Entry 7PEM (electron microscopy, 3.10 A resolution); this record covers chains A and C.

== Chain A ==
Name: Probable phospholipid-transporting ATPase DRS2
From: Saccharomyces cerevisiae (strain ATCC 204508 / S288c)
Notes: EC 7.6.2.1
UniProtKB: P39524 (ATC3_YEAST); numbering as in UniProt (aligned over 1-1355)
Sequence (1355 residues; numbered 1 to 1355; the number before each row is that of its first residue):
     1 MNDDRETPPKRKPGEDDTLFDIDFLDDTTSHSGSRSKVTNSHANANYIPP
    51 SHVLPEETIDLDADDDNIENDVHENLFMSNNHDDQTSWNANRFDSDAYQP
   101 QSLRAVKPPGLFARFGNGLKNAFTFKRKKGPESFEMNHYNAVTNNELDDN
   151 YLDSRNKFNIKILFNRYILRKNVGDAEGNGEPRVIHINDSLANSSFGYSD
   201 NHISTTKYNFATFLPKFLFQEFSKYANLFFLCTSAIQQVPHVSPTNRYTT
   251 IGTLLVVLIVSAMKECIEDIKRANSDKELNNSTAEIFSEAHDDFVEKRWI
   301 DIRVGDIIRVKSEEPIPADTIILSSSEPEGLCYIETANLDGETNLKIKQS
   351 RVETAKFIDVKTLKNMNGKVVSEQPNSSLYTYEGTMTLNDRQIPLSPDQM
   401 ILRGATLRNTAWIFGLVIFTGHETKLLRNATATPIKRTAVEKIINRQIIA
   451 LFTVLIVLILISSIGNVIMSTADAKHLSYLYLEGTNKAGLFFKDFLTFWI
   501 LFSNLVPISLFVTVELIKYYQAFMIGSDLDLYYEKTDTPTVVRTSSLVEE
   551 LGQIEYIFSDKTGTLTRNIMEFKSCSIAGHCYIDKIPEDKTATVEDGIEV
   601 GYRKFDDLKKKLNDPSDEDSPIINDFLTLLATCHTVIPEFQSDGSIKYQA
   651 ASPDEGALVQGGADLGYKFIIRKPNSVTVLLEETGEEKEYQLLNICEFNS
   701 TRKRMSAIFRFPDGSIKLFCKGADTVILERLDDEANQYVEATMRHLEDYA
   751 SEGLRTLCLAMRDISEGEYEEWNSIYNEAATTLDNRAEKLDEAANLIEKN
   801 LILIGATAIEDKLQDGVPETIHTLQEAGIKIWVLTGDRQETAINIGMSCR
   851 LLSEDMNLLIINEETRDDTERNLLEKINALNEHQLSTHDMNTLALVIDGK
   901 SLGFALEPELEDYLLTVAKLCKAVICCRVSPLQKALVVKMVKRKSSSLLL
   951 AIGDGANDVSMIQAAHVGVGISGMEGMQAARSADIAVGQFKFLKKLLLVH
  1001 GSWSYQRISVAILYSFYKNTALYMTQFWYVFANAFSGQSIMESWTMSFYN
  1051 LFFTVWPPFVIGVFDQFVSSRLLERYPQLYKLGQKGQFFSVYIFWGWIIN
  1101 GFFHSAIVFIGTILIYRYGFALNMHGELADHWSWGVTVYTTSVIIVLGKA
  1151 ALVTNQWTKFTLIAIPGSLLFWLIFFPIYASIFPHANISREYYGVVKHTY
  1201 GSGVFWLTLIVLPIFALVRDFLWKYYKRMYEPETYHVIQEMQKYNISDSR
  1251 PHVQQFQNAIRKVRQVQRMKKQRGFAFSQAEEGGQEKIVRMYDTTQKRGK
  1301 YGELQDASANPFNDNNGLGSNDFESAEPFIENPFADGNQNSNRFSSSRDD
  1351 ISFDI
Disordered / not traced: 1-181, 1248-1355
Modified positions: D560 (aspartyl phosphate; PHD)
Bound ions: Mg2+: D560, T562, D954
Small-molecule neighbours:
  - Phosphatidylinositol-4-phosphate (2Y5; (2R)-1-{[(R)-hydroxy{[(1R,2R,3R,4R,5S,6R)-2,3,5,6-tetrahydroxy-4-(phosphonooxy)cyclohexyl]oxy}phosphoryl]oxy}-3-(octadecanoyloxy)propan-2-yl (5Z,8Z,11Z,14Z)-icosa-5,8,11,14-tetraenoate): W1028, G1096, I1099, N1100, F1103, A1106, I1110, K1149, N1155, R1219, D1220, W1223, K1224, K1227, Y1235, H1236
  - ATP (adenosine-5'-triphosphate): D654, E655, F698, S700, K703, R704, M705, K721, G722, A723, R755, T756, L757, R838, E840, R928
  - Q3G (O-[(R)-[(2S)-2-(hexadecanoyloxy)-3-(octadecanoyloxy)propoxy](hydroxy)phosphoryl]-D-serine): T249, T253, V256, N504, I508, S509, V512, T513, L516, Y1023, W1044, S1047, F1048, N1050, L1051, F1052, V1055, W1056, F1171, F1175, F1183
Curated features (UniProtKB/Swiss-Prot):
  - region: Q237, Q238 (Involved in phosphatidylserine substrate recognition)
  - active site: D560 (4-aspartylphosphate intermediate)
  - binding site (ATP): D560, K561, T562, E655, F698, S700, K703, K721, R755, T756, T835, G836, D837, R928, K934, N957, D958
  - binding site (Mg(2+)): D560, T562, D954, D958
  - binding site (a 1,2-diacyl-sn-glycero-3-phospho-(1D-myo-inositol 4-phosphate)): K1149, R1219, W1223, K1224, Y1235, H1236
  - site: I508 (Involved in the release of the transported lipid into the cytosolic leaflet)
  - modified residue: S102 (Phosphoserine)

== Chain C ==
Name: Cell division control protein 50
From: Saccharomyces cerevisiae (strain ATCC 204508 / S288c)
UniProtKB: P25656 (CDC50_YEAST); residues 1-391 here = UniProt positions 1-391
Sequence (391 residues; numbered 1 to 391; the number before each row is that of its first residue):
     1 MVSLFKRGKAPPLTKEGPTSKKPPNTAFRQQRLKAWQPILSPQSVLPLLI
    51 FVACIFTPIGIGLIVSATKVQDLTIDYSHCDTKASTTAFEDIPKKYIKYH
   101 FKSKVENKPQWRLTENENGEQSCELQFEIPNDIKKSIFIYYKITNFYQNH
   151 RRYVQSFDTKQILGEPIKKDDLDTSCSPIRSREDKIIYPCGLIANSMFND
   201 TFSQVLSGIDDTEDYNLTNKHISWSIDRHRFKTTKYNASDIVPPPNWMKK
   251 YPDGYTDENLPDIHTWEEFQVWMRTAAFPKFYKLTLKNESASLPKGKYQM
   301 NIELNYPISLFGGTKSFVLTTNGAIGGRNMSLGVLYLIVAGLCALFGIIF
   351 LVKLIFQPRAMGDHTYLNFDDEENEDYEDVHAENTTLREIL
Disordered / not traced: 1-17, 368-391
Disulfides: C80-C123, C176-C190
Covalent attachments: N-acetylglucosamine (NAG) linked to N199, N216

== Chain A / chain C interface ==
Contacting residue pairs (156):
  P244(A) - R151(C)
  H476(A) - L310(C)
  H476(A) - F311(C)
  L477(A) - Y147(C)  hydrophobic
  S478(A) - L310(C)
  Y479(A) - F146(C)  hydrophobic
  Y479(A) - Y147(C)  hydrogen bond (side chain-backbone)
  Y479(A) - L192(C)
  Y479(A) - L310(C)
  Y479(A) - F311(C)  hydrophobic
  L480(A) - H150(C)
  L480(A) - R152(C)  hydrogen bond (backbone-side chain)
  L480(A) - Y153(C)  hydrophobic
  L480(A) - L192(C)
  Y481(A) - R152(C)  hydrogen bond (backbone-side chain)
  Y481(A) - P178(C)  hydrophobic
  Y481(A) - L192(C)  hydrophobic
  Y481(A) - N195(C)
  Y481(A) - N246(C)
  L482(A) - R152(C)
  E483(A) - R152(C)  salt bridge
  Y520(A) - F28(C)
  F523(A) - R29(C)
  M524(A) - F28(C)
  S527(A) - P23(C)
  S527(A) - R29(C)
  S527(A) - Q30(C)  hydrogen bond (backbone-side chain)
  D528(A) - Q30(C)
  L529(A) - P23(C)
  L529(A) - N25(C)
  L529(A) - Q30(C)  hydrogen bond (backbone-side chain)
  Y532(A) - K21(C)
  Y532(A) - K22(C)
  D537(A) - S20(C)
  D537(A) - K21(C)
  P539(A) - K21(C)
  H1000(A) - Q31(C)
  R1007(A) - Q31(C)  hydrogen bond
  Y1029(A) - N149(C)  hydrogen bond
  Y1029(A) - A277(C)  hydrogen bond (side chain-backbone)
  A1032(A) - Y147(C)
  A1032(A) - N149(C)  hydrogen bond (backbone-side chain)
  A1032(A) - P279(C)
  N1033(A) - Y147(C)
  N1033(A) - N149(C)
  N1033(A) - H150(C)
  A1034(A) - Y147(C)
  A1034(A) - H150(C)
  S1036(A) - H150(C)
  S1036(A) - R151(C)  hydrogen bond (side chain-backbone)
  Q1038(A) - N149(C)
  Q1038(A) - R151(C)
  Q1038(A) - V154(C)
  F1064(A) - F28(C)  hydrophobic
  Y1076(A) - L367(C)  hydrophobic
  Q1078(A) - L367(C)
  L1079(A) - L367(C)  hydrophobic
  I1113(A) - F278(C)  hydrophobic
  L1114(A) - N329(C)  hydrogen bond (backbone-side chain)
  L1114(A) - S331(C)
  I1115(A) - N329(C)  hydrogen bond (backbone-side chain)
  I1115(A) - L332(C)  hydrophobic
  Y1116(A) - F278(C)
  R1117(A) - F278(C)
  R1117(A) - K280(C)
  R1117(A) - N329(C)
  Y1118(A) - K280(C)
  Y1118(A) - F281(C)  hydrophobic
  Y1118(A) - Y282(C)  hydrogen bond (backbone-backbone)
  F1120(A) - Y140(C)
  F1120(A) - Y282(C)  hydrophobic
  F1120(A) - T320(C)
  F1120(A) - N322(C)
  F1120(A) - I325(C)
  F1120(A) - G326(C)
  F1120(A) - G327(C)
  A1121(A) - I325(C)
  L1122(A) - N322(C)
  N1123(A) - N322(C)  hydrogen bond
  N1123(A) - G323(C)
  N1123(A) - A324(C)
  M1124(A) - N322(C)
  H1125(A) - F138(C)
  G1126(A) - F138(C)
  G1126(A) - Y140(C)
  G1126(A) - L284(C)
  G1126(A) - N322(C)
  E1127(A) - S223(C)
  E1127(A) - W224(C)
  L1128(A) - W224(C)  hydrogen bond (backbone-side chain)
  L1128(A) - Y282(C)
  D1130(A) - W224(C)
  D1130(A) - R274(C)  salt bridge
  D1130(A) - T275(C)
  H1131(A) - T275(C)  hydrogen bond (backbone-backbone)
  H1131(A) - A276(C)
  H1131(A) - A277(C)
  W1132(A) - V154(C)  hydrophobic
  W1132(A) - Q155(C)
  W1134(A) - A277(C)  hydrophobic
  W1134(A) - F278(C)
  N1155(A) - Q37(C)
  N1155(A) - P38(C)
  Q1156(A) - A35(C)
  Q1156(A) - W36(C)  hydrogen bond (backbone-backbone)
  Q1156(A) - Q37(C)  hydrogen bond (backbone-backbone)
  W1157(A) - A35(C)
  W1157(A) - W36(C)  hydrogen bond (backbone-backbone)
  W1157(A) - P38(C)
  T1158(A) - L33(C)
  T1158(A) - K34(C)
  R1190(A) - T159(C)
  E1191(A) - Q155(C)  hydrogen bond
  Y1193(A) - I226(C)  hydrophobic
  Y1193(A) - R230(C)
  H1198(A) - W224(C)
  L1207(A) - L63(C)  hydrophobic
  L1207(A) - Y336(C)  hydrogen bond (backbone-side chain)
  I1210(A) - F56(C)
  V1211(A) - L335(C)
  V1211(A) - Y336(C)  hydrophobic
  L1212(A) - L335(C)  hydrophobic
  I1214(A) - F56(C)  hydrophobic
  F1215(A) - I338(C)  hydrophobic
  F1215(A) - V339(C)  hydrophobic
  F1215(A) - L342(C)  hydrophobic
  V1218(A) - L342(C)  hydrophobic
  R1219(A) - F346(C)
  F1221(A) - L40(C)
  F1221(A) - V45(C)  hydrophobic
  L1222(A) - L49(C)  hydrophobic
  L1222(A) - F346(C)  hydrophobic
  K1224(A) - L40(C)
  Y1225(A) - L40(C)
  Y1225(A) - P42(C)
  Y1225(A) - V45(C)  hydrophobic
  Y1225(A) - F350(C)  hydrophobic
  Y1226(A) - F350(C)  hydrophobic
  Y1226(A) - K353(C)
  R1228(A) - I39(C)
  R1228(A) - R359(C)
  M1229(A) - L40(C)
  M1229(A) - P42(C)
  M1229(A) - R359(C)
  Y1230(A) - K353(C)
  P1232(A) - H364(C)
  T1234(A) - L367(C)
  V1237(A) - H364(C)
  V1237(A) - T365(C)
  Q1239(A) - Q37(C)  hydrogen bond (backbone-side chain)
  E1240(A) - M361(C)
  M1241(A) - D363(C)
  K1243(A) - Q37(C)  hydrogen bond (side chain-backbone)
  K1243(A) - I39(C)
  Y1244(A) - S41(C)
  S1247(A) - D363(C)
Also at the interface, not in a pair above, chain A (98 interface residues in all): M469, K475, K493, T497, L501, T538, W1003, G1037, V1063, T1112, T1154, K1159, F1160, T1208, I1238, Q1242
Also at the interface, not in a pair above, chain C (90 interface residues in all): L48, K142, N145, S196, K283, K287, E289, S309, G312, R328, L354

== Overview ==
98 residues of chain A face 90 of chain C across their interface, with 23 hydrogen bonds and 2 salt bridges.
Polar contacts include E483(A)-R152(C), D1130(A)-R274(C) and Y479(A)-Y147(C). Bound to chain A:
Phosphatidylinositol-4-phosphate, ATP and compound Q3G. N-acetylglucosamine is covalently linked to N199(C)
and N216(C).
Here chain A is Probable phospholipid-transporting ATPase DRS2 and chain C is Cell division control protein
50, both from Saccharomyces cerevisiae (strain ATCC 204508 / S288c). Entry 7PEM (Cryo-EM structure of
phophorylated Drs2p-Cdc50p in a PS and ATP-bound E2P state) was determined by electron microscopy.
